Entry 3DU2 (X-ray diffraction, 3.10 A resolution); this record covers chains L and H of the 3 polymer chains in the assembly.

== Chain L ==
Name: Reaction center protein L chain
From: Rhodobacter sphaeroides
UniProt: P0C0Y8 (RCEL_RHOSH); residues 1-281 here correspond to UniProt positions 2-282 (UniProt number = residue number + 1)
Sequence (281 residues; numbered 1 to 281; the number before each row is that of its first residue):
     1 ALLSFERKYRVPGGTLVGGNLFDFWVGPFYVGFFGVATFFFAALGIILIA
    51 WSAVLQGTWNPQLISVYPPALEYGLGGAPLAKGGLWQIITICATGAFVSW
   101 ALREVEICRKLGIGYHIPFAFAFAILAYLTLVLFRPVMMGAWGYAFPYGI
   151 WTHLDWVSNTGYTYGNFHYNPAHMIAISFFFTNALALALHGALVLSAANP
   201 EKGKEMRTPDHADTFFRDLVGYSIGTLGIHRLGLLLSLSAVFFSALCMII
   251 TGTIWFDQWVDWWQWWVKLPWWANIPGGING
Differences from the reference sequence: engineered mutation Ala212 (Glu213 in P0C0Y8)
Metal / ion sites: bacteriochlorophyll a Mg site 1 near His153 (its only coordinating residue here); bacteriochlorophyll a Mg site 2 near His173 (its only coordinating residue here); Fe ion: His190, His230 (shared with 3 residues of chain M)
Residues lining bound ligands:
  - bacteriochlorophyll a (BCL), molecule 1: Ile46, Tyr128, Leu131, Phe146, Ile150, His153, Leu154, Trp156, Val157
  - bacteriochlorophyll a (BCL), molecule 2: Phe97, Phe121, Ala124, Ile125, Ala127, Tyr128, Leu131, Trp156, Val157, Ser158, Thr160, Gly161, Tyr162, Asn166, Phe167, His168, His173, Ala176, Ile177, Phe180, Phe181, Val241, Ser244, Ala245, Cys247, Met248
  - bacteriochlorophyll a (BCL), molecule 3: Val157, Tyr162, His168, Phe181
  - bacteriochlorophyll a (BCL), molecule 4: His168, His173, Met174, Ile177, Ser178, Phe181, Thr182, Leu185
  - bacteriopheophytin a (BPH), molecule 1: Phe41, Ala42, Gly45, Ile49, Ile89, Cys92, Ala93, Ala96, Phe97, Trp100, Glu104, Ile117, Ala120, Phe121, Phe123, Ala124, Tyr128, Phe146, Tyr148, Gly149, Ile150, His153, Phe180, Ser237, Leu238, Val241
  - bacteriopheophytin a (BPH), molecule 2: Phe181, Ala184, Leu185, Ala188, Leu189, Phe216, Leu219, Val220
  - ubiquinone-10 (U10), molecule 1: Phe29, Tyr30, Val31, Gly35, Thr38, Phe39, Trp100, Arg103
  - ubiquinone-10 (U10), molecule 2: Pro171, Ile175, Ser178, Phe179, Thr182, Ala186, Leu189, His190, Leu193, Phe216, Tyr222, Ser223, Ile224, Gly225, Ile229, Leu232, Leu236, Phe243, Ile250, Trp259, Trp262

== Chain H ==
Name: Reaction center protein H chain
From: Rhodobacter sphaeroides
UniProt: P0C0Y7 (RCEH_RHOSH); numbering as in UniProt (aligned over 1-260)
Sequence (260 residues; numbered 1 to 260; the number before each row is that of its first residue):
     1 MVGVTAFGNFDLASLAIYSFWIFLAGLIYYLQTENMREGYPLENEDGTPA
    51 ANQGPFPLPKPKTFILPHGRGTLTVPGPESEDRPIALARTAVSEGFPHAP
   101 TGDPMKDGVGPASWVARRDLPELDGHGHNKIKPMKAAAGFHVSAGKNPIG
   151 LPVRGCDLEIAGKVVDIWVDIPEQMARFLEVELKDGSTRLLPMQMVKVQS
   201 NRVHVNALSSDLFAGIPTIKSPTEVTLLEEDKICGYVAGGLMYAAPKRKS
   251 VVAAMLAEYA
Disordered / not traced: 1-10, 251-260

== Chain L / chain H interface ==
Contacting residue pairs (62; chain L residue first):
  Ala1(L) - Leu42(H)
  Ala1(L) - Glu43(H)
  Ala1(L) - Ala50(H)
  Leu2(L) - Leu42(H)
  Leu2(L) - Glu43(H)  hydrogen bond (backbone-backbone)
  Leu3(L) - Gly39(H)
  Leu3(L) - Tyr40(H)  hydrophobic
  Leu3(L) - Leu42(H)  hydrophobic
  Ser4(L) - Gly39(H)  hydrogen bond (backbone-backbone)
  Ser4(L) - Glu43(H)
  Ser4(L) - Glu79(H)  hydrogen bond
  Ser4(L) - Glu81(H)
  Phe5(L) - Gly39(H)
  Phe5(L) - Glu81(H)
  Arg7(L) - Glu45(H)
  Arg7(L) - Leu87(H)
  Arg7(L) - Arg89(H)
  Arg7(L) - His98(H)  hydrogen bond
  Lys8(L) - Glu81(H)  salt bridge
  Lys8(L) - Arg83(H)
  Lys8(L) - Ile85(H)
  Lys8(L) - Leu87(H)
  Lys8(L) - Val109(H)
  Lys8(L) - Gly110(H)  hydrogen bond (backbone-backbone)
  Lys8(L) - Ser113(H)
  Lys8(L) - Trp114(H)
  Tyr9(L) - Gly110(H)
  Tyr9(L) - Ser113(H)
  Arg10(L) - Pro97(H)
  Arg10(L) - His98(H)  hydrogen bond (backbone-backbone)
  Val11(L) - Leu87(H)  hydrophobic
  Val11(L) - Pro97(H)
  Val11(L) - His98(H)
  Val11(L) - Gly110(H)
  Val11(L) - Pro111(H)
  Val11(L) - Tyr243(H)
  Pro12(L) - Pro97(H)
  Pro12(L) - His98(H)
  Asp23(L) - Pro97(H)
  Phe24(L) - Gly95(H)
  Phe24(L) - Phe96(H)  hydrophobic
  Trp25(L) - Gly95(H)  hydrogen bond (backbone-backbone)
  Arg109(L) - Met242(H)
  Lys110(L) - Pro111(H)
  Lys110(L) - Met242(H)
  Leu111(L) - Pro111(H)
  Gly112(L) - Pro111(H)
  Ala198(L) - Phe64(H)
  Asn199(L) - Lys62(H)  hydrogen bond
  Glu205(L) - Ile65(H)
  Glu205(L) - Pro67(H)
  Met206(L) - Phe64(H)  hydrophobic
  Met206(L) - Ile65(H)  hydrogen bond (backbone-backbone)
  Met206(L) - Pro67(H)
  Thr208(L) - Pro67(H)
  Thr208(L) - Gly125(H)
  Asp210(L) - Asp124(H)
  Asp210(L) - Gly125(H)  hydrogen bond (side chain-backbone)
  Asp210(L) - Pro172(H)
  Thr226(L) - Glu173(H)
  Leu227(L) - Glu173(H)
  Leu227(L) - Met175(H)  hydrophobic
Other interface residues (no listed pair), chain L (33 interface residues in all): Gly13, Gly14, Gly203, Lys204, Pro209, Asp213, Arg217
Other interface residues (no listed pair), chain H (43 interface residues in all): Pro41, Leu66, His68, Ala88, Ala99, Pro100, Gly108, Val115, Glu122, Ala238, Leu241

== Summary ==
The interface between chain L and chain H involves 33 residues on one side and 43 on the other; the contacts
include 10 hydrogen bonds and 1 salt bridge. Polar pairs include Lys8(L)-Glu81(H), Ser4(L)-Glu79(H) and
Arg7(L)-His98(H).
Chain L is Reaction center protein L chain and chain H is Reaction center protein H chain, both from
Rhodobacter sphaeroides; the structure, E(L212)A mutant structure of photosynthetic reaction center from
Rhodobacter sphaeroides, was determined by X-ray diffraction.
